PDB entry 2G3R | X-ray diffraction, 1.25 A resolution | chain A

== Chain A ==
Name: Tumor suppressor p53-binding protein 1
From: Homo sapiens
Notes: fragment: Tandem tutor domains, residues 1484-1603 (SWS-Q12888)
UniProtKB: Q12888 (TP53B_HUMAN); residues 1484-1603 here = UniProt positions 1484-1603
Chain sequence (123 residues; each row starts with the number of its first residue):
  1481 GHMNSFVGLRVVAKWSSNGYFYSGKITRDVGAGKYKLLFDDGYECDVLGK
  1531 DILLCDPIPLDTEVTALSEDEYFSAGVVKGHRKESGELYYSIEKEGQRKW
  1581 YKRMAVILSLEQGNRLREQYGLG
Unresolved in the structure: 1481-1484
Construct notes: cloning artifact (1481-1483)
UniProt features mapped onto this chain:
  - region: Trp1495 to Tyr1523 (Interaction with dimethylated histone H4)
  - cross-link: Lys1563 (Glycyl lysine isopeptide (Lys-Gly) (interchain with G-Cter in SUMO1))
  - mutagenesis: Trp1495 (W1495A/H: Loss of interaction with histone H4 that has been dimethylated at 'Lys-20' (H4K20me2). Abolishes recruitment to double strand breaks ...), Tyr1500 (Y1500A: Reduces affinity for histone H4 that has been dimethylated at 'Lys-20'), Tyr1502 (Y1502A: Reduces affinity for histone H4 that has been dimethylated at 'Lys-20'; Y1502L/Q: Abolishes recruitment to double strand breaks), Asp1521 (D1521A: Loss of interaction with histone H4 that has been dimethylated at 'Lys-20' (H4K20me2). Abolishes recruitment to double strand breaks ...), Tyr1523 (Y1523A: Increases affinity for histone H4 that has been dimethylated at 'Lys-20'. No effect on recruitment to double strand breaks ...), Lys1563 (K1563R: Does not affect monoubiquitination by MSL2)
Reported in the primary citation:
  - conformationally variable residues (side-chain flip): Asp1521
  - mutagenesis - W1495A, W1495V: decreased localization to DNA DSBs
  - mutagenesis - W1495F, Y1523A: unchanged localization to DNA DSBs
  - mutagenesis - Y1502L, Y1502Q: abolished localization to DNA damage sites (citing earlier work)
  - mutagenesis - D1521A, D1521R: abolished localization to DSBs (citing earlier work)

== Overview ==
UniProt lists 6 mutagenesis sites. From the paper: W1495A and W1495V reduce localization to DNA DSBs;
conformational variability at Asp1521; 8 substitutions were tested in all.
Chain A is Tumor suppressor p53-binding protein 1 (Homo sapiens); the structure, Crystal Structure of 53BP1
tandem tudor domains at 1.2 A resolution, was determined by X-ray diffraction together with 2FHD and 2IG0 from
the same study.
